Entry 4B9T (X-ray diffraction, 2.65 A resolution); this record covers chains A and B of the 3 polymer chains in the assembly.

# Chain A
Protein: DNA polymerase
Organism: Geobacillus stearothermophilus
Notes: EC 2.7.7.7
UniProtKB: E1C9K5 (E1C9K5_GEOSE); residues 297-876 here correspond to UniProt positions 1-580 (UniProt number = residue number - 296)
Chain sequence (619 residues; numbered 258 to 876; the number before each row is that of its first residue):
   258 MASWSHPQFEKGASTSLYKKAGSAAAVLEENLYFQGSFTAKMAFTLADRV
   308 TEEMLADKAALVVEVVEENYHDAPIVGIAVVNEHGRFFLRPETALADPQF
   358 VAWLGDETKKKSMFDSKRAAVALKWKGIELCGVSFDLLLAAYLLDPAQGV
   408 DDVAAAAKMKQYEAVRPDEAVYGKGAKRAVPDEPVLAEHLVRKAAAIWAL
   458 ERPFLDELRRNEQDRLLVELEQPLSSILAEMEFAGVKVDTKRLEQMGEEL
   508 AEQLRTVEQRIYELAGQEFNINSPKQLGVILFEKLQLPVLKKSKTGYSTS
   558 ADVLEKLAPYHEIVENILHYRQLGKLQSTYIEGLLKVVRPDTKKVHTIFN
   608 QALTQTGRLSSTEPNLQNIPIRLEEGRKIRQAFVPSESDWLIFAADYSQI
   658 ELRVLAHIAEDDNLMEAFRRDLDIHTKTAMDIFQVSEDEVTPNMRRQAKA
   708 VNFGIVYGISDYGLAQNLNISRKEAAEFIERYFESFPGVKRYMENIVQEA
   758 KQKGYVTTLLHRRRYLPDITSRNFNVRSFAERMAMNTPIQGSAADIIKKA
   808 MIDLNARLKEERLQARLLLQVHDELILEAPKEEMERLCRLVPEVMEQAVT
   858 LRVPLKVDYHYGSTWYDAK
Disordered / not traced: 258-296
Sequence notes: expression tag (258-296)
Ion coordination: Mg2+: Asp-653, Asp-830

# Chain B
Molecule: 11-nt DNA strand
Sequence (11 nucleotides; row label = number of the first residue in the row):
    19 GCCTGACTCGC

# Interface between chain A and chain B
Pairs across the interface - 33 pairs, chain A then chain B:
  Lys-431(A) / DC21(B)  salt bridge to the phosphate
  Gly-432(A) / DC20(B)  phosphate contact
  Ala-433(A) / DC20(B)  hydrogen bond to the phosphate
  Ser-550(A) / DA24(B)  phosphate contact
  Ser-550(A) / DC25(B)  phosphate contact
  Lys-551(A) / DA24(B)  phosphate contact
  Thr-552(A) / DG23(B)  hydrogen bond to the phosphate
  Thr-552(A) / DA24(B)  hydrogen bond to the phosphate
  Tyr-554(A) / DC25(B)  phosphate contact
  Ser-555(A) / DC25(B)  phosphate contact
  Thr-556(A) / DC25(B)  hydrogen bond to the phosphate
  Ser-557(A) / DC25(B)  phosphate contact
  Ser-557(A) / DT26(B)  phosphate contact
  Ala-558(A) / DT26(B)  hydrogen bond to the phosphate
  Arg-578(A) / DC25(B)  hydrogen bond to the phosphate
  Arg-578(A) / DT26(B)  salt bridge to the phosphate
  Lys-582(A) / DT26(B)  hydrogen bond to the base
  Lys-582(A) / DC27(B)  sugar contact
  Tyr-587(A) / DC27(B)  sugar contact
  Gln-624(A) / DG28(B)  sugar contact
  Asn-625(A) / DC27(B)  hydrogen bond to the base
  Asn-625(A) / DG28(B)  sugar contact
  Ile-626(A) / DG28(B)  sugar contact
  Pro-627(A) / DC27(B)  phosphate contact
  Pro-627(A) / DG28(B)  sugar contact
  Ile-628(A) / DG28(B)  hydrogen bond to the phosphate
  Ile-628(A) / DC29(B)  phosphate contact
  Arg-629(A) / DG28(B)  hydrogen bond to the phosphate
  Phe-710(A) / DC29(B)  base contact
  Tyr-714(A) / DC29(B)  sugar contact
  Val-828(A) / DC29(B)  sugar contact
  His-829(A) / DC29(B)  phosphate contact
  Asp-830(A) / DC29(B)  phosphate contact
Interface residues without a listed pair, chain A (30 interface residues in all): Lys-434, Pro-531, Gln-579, Arg-637, Glu-831
Interface residues without a listed pair, chain B (10 interface residues in all): DG19

# Overview
30 residues of chain A face 10 of chain B across their interface, with 10 hydrogen bonds and 2 salt bridges.
Polar contacts include Lys-582(A)/DT26(B), Asn-625(A)/DC27(B) and Ala-433(A)/DC20(B). Asp-653(A) and
Asp-830(A) coordinate Mg2+.
Chain A is DNA polymerase (Geobacillus stearothermophilus) and chain B is an 11-nt DNA strand; the structure,
Structure of the high fidelity DNA polymerase I with an oxidative formamidopyrimidine-dG DNA lesion -dC
basepair ..., was determined by X-ray diffraction, deposited together with 4B9L, 4B9M, 4B9N, 4B9S, 4B9U and
4B9V.
